Entry 8JCB (electron microscopy, 9.50 A resolution (very low resolution: no residue pairs are listed; an interface is given only as per-side residue counts)); this record covers chains A and M of the 16 polymer chains in the assembly.

# Chain A
Molecule: T-cell surface glycoprotein CD3 zeta chain
From: Homo sapiens
UniProtKB: P20963 (CD3Z_HUMAN); residue numbers follow UniProt; this construct covers 1-164
Amino-acid sequence (195 residues; each row starts with the number of its first residue):
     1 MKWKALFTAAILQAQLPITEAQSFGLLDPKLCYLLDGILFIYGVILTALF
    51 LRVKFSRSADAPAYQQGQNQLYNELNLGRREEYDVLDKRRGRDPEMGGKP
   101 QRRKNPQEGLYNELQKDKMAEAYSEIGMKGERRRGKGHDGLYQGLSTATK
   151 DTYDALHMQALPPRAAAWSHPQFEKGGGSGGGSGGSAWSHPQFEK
Unresolved in the structure: 1-25, 57-195
Construct notes: expression tag (165-195)
Swiss-Prot annotation at these positions:
  - modified residue: Ser58 (Phosphoserine), Tyr64 (Phosphotyrosine), Tyr72 (Phosphotyrosine), Tyr83 (Phosphotyrosine), Tyr111 (Phosphotyrosine), Tyr123 (Phosphotyrosine), Tyr142 (Phosphotyrosine), Tyr153 (Phosphotyrosine)
  - mutagenesis: Asp36 (D36E/L/V: Decreases cell surface expression of IgG Fc receptor complex)

# Chain M
Molecule: T cell receptor delta variable 1, T cell receptor delta constant
From: Homo sapiens
UniProtKB: chimeric construct of A0A1B0GX56, B7Z8K6: residues 21-114 from A0A1B0GX56 (TRDV1_HUMAN) positions 21-114 (same numbers); residues 138-290 from B7Z8K6 positions 1-153 (UniProt number = residue number - 137)
Amino-acid sequence (307 residues; row label = number of the first residue in the row; numbers below 1 keep their minus sign (Met-16 is residue -16)):
   -16 MDMRVPAQLLGLLLLWLSGARCMDYKDDDDKGGSETGAQKVTQAQSSVSM
    34 PVRKAVTLNCLYETSWWSYYIFWYKQLPSKEMIFLIRQGSDEQNAKSGRY
    84 SVNFKKAAKSVALTISALQLEDSAKYFCALGDPGGLNTDKLIFGKGTRVT
   134 VEPRSQPHTKPSVFVMKNGTNVACLVKEFYPKDIRINLVSSKKITEFDPA
   184 IVISPSGKYNAVKLGKYEDSNSVTCSVQHDNKTVHSTDFEVKTDSTDHVK
   234 PKETENTKQPSKSCHKPKAIVHTEKVNMMSLTVLGLRMLFAKTVAVNFLL
   284 TAKLFFL
Unresolved in the structure: -16 to 21, 115-118, 225-255, 290
Cystine bridges: Cys43-Cys111, Cys157-Cys208
Construct notes: initiating methionine (-16); expression tag (-15 to 20); linker (115-137)
Swiss-Prot annotation at these positions:
  - glycosylation (N-linked (GlcNAc...) asparagine): Asn151, Asn214

# Interface between chain A and chain M
At this resolution (10 A) residue pairs are not listed: 7 residues of chain A and 6 of chain M lie at the interface.

# Summary
Chain A and chain M form an interface of 7 and 6 residues respectively. Curated annotation (UniProt) lists one
mutagenesis site on chain A.
Chain A is T-cell surface glycoprotein CD3 zeta chain and chain M is T cell receptor delta variable 1, T cell
receptor delta constant, both from Homo sapiens; the structure, Vgamma5 Vdelta1 T cell receptor complex, was
determined by electron microscopy together with 8JBV, 8JC0, 8WXE, 8WY0, 8WYI and 8YC0 from the same study.
